Entry 8JEF (electron microscopy, 2.96 A resolution); this record covers chains B and G of the 5 polymer chains in the assembly.

# Chain B
Molecule: Guanine nucleotide-binding protein G(I)/G(S)/G(T) subunit beta-1
From: Homo sapiens
UniProtKB: P62873 (GBB1_HUMAN); residues 4-340 here = UniProt positions 4-340
Amino-acid sequence (337 residues; each row starts with the number of its first residue):
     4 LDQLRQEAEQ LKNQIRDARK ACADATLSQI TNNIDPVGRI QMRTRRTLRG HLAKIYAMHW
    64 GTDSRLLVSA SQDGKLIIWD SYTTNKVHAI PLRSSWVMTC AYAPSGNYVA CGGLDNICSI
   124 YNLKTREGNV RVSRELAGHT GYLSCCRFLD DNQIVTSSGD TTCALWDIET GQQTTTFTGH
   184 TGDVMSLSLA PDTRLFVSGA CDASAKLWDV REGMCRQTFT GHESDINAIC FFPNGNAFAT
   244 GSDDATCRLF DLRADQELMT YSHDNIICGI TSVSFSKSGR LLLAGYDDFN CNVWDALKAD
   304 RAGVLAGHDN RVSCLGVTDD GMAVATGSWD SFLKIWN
Curated features (UniProtKB/Swiss-Prot):
  - modified residue: His-266 (Phosphohistidine)
  - natural variant: Leu-30 (L30F: In MRD42; uncertain significance), Arg-52 (R52G: In MRD42), Gly-64 (G64V: In MRD42), Asp-76 (D76E: In MRD42; D76G: In MRD42), Gly-77 (G77S: In MRD42), Lys-78 (K78R: In MRD42), Ile-80 (I80N: In MRD42; I80T: In MRD42), His-91 (H91R: In MRD42; uncertain significance), Ala-92 (A92T: In MRD42), Pro-94 (P94S: In MRD42), Leu-95 (L95P: In MRD42), Arg-96 (R96L: In MRD42), 5 further natural variant entries in UniProt

# Chain G
Molecule: Guanine nucleotide-binding protein G(I)/G(S)/G(O) subunit gamma-2
From: Homo sapiens
UniProtKB: P59768 (GBG2_HUMAN); residues 8-63 here = UniProt positions 8-63
Amino-acid sequence (56 residues; each row starts with the number of its first residue):
     8 SIAQARKLVE QLKMEANIDR IKVSKAAADL MAYCEAHAKE DPLLTPVPAS ENPFRE

# Interface between chain B and chain G
Contacting residue pairs (68):
  Gln-6(B) / Val-16(G)
  Ala-11(B) / Leu-19(G)
  Leu-14(B) / Leu-19(G)
  Leu-14(B) / Lys-20(G)
  Ile-18(B) / Ala-23(G)  hydrophobic
  Ala-24(B) / Lys-29(G)
  Cys-25(B) / Arg-27(G)
  Cys-25(B) / Lys-29(G)
  Cys-25(B) / Val-30(G)  hydrogen bond (backbone-backbone)
  Ala-26(B) / Val-30(G)  hydrophobic
  Asp-27(B) / Lys-29(G)
  Asp-27(B) / Val-30(G)
  Asp-27(B) / Ser-31(G)
  Ala-28(B) / Val-30(G)
  Leu-30(B) / Ala-34(G)  hydrophobic
  Ile-33(B) / Ser-31(G)
  Ile-33(B) / Ala-34(G)  hydrophobic
  Ile-33(B) / Met-38(G)  hydrophobic
  Ile-37(B) / Met-38(G)  hydrophobic
  Val-40(B) / Leu-51(G)  hydrophobic
  Ile-43(B) / Leu-51(G)
  Arg-48(B) / Phe-61(G)
  Arg-49(B) / Pro-60(G)
  Arg-49(B) / Phe-61(G)  hydrogen bond (side chain-backbone)
  Arg-49(B) / Glu-63(G)
  Ser-84(B) / Phe-61(G)
  Tyr-85(B) / Pro-60(G)
  Tyr-85(B) / Phe-61(G)  hydrophobic
  Met-217(B) / Met-21(G)  hydrophobic
  Cys-218(B) / Gln-18(G)  hydrogen bond (backbone-side chain)
  Cys-218(B) / Met-21(G)
  Arg-219(B) / Met-21(G)
  Arg-219(B) / Glu-22(G)
  Gln-220(B) / Ile-25(G)
  Thr-221(B) / Glu-22(G)  hydrogen bond
  Phe-235(B) / Leu-37(G)  hydrophobic
  Phe-235(B) / Tyr-40(G)  hydrophobic
  Phe-235(B) / Cys-41(G)  hydrophobic
  Pro-236(B) / Tyr-40(G)
  Asp-254(B) / Ala-33(G)
  Arg-256(B) / Asp-26(G)
  Arg-256(B) / Arg-27(G)
  Arg-256(B) / Ile-28(G)
  Arg-256(B) / Asp-36(G)  salt bridge
  Ala-257(B) / Ile-28(G)
  Asp-258(B) / Arg-27(G)  salt bridge
  Gln-259(B) / Val-30(G)
  Leu-261(B) / Val-30(G)  hydrophobic
  Leu-261(B) / Leu-37(G)  hydrophobic
  Ser-279(B) / Asp-48(G)  hydrogen bond
  Lys-280(B) / Glu-47(G)
  Lys-280(B) / Asp-48(G)
  Ser-281(B) / Tyr-40(G)
  Ser-281(B) / His-44(G)
  Ser-281(B) / Asp-48(G)  hydrogen bond
  Gly-282(B) / Cys-41(G)
  Arg-283(B) / Leu-51(G)
  Leu-284(B) / Leu-51(G)  hydrophobic
  Asp-323(B) / Pro-49(G)
  Gly-324(B) / Pro-49(G)
  Gly-324(B) / Leu-50(G)
  Met-325(B) / Pro-49(G)  hydrophobic
  Met-325(B) / Val-54(G)  hydrophobic
  Met-325(B) / Pro-60(G)
  Ala-326(B) / Phe-61(G)  hydrophobic
  Val-327(B) / Leu-50(G)  hydrophobic
  Ile-338(B) / Phe-61(G)  hydrophobic
  Asn-340(B) / Asn-59(G)  hydrogen bond
Other interface residues (no listed pair), chain B (56 interface residues in all): Leu-4, Leu-7, Glu-10, Gln-17, Ala-21, Arg-22, Thr-34, Met-45, Trp-63, Asn-237, Leu-252, Leu-300
Other interface residues (no listed pair), chain G (36 interface residues in all): Ile-9, Ala-12, Glu-58, Arg-62

# Overview
The interface between chain B and chain G involves 56 residues on one side and 36 on the other; the contacts
include 7 hydrogen bonds and 2 salt bridges. Polar pairs include Arg-256(B)/Asp-36(G), Asp-258(B)/Arg-27(G)
and Arg-49(B)/Phe-61(G).
Chain B is Guanine nucleotide-binding protein G(I)/G(S)/G(T) subunit beta-1 and chain G is Guanine
nucleotide-binding protein G(I)/G(S)/G(O) subunit gamma-2, both from Homo sapiens; the structure, Cryo-EM
Structure of the 3HO-HCAR3-Gi complex, was determined by electron microscopy (same publication as 9JIC, 9JID
and 8JEI).
